Entry 8IT0 (electron microscopy, 3.50 A resolution); this record covers chains E and H of the 8 polymer chains in the assembly.

# Chain E
Name: Piwi domain-containing protein
Source organism: Thermoflavifilum thermophilum
UniProt: A0A1I7NFD7 (A0A1I7NFD7_9BACT); numbering as in UniProt (aligned over 1-507)
Sequence (507 residues; numbered 1 to 507; the number before each row is that of its first residue):
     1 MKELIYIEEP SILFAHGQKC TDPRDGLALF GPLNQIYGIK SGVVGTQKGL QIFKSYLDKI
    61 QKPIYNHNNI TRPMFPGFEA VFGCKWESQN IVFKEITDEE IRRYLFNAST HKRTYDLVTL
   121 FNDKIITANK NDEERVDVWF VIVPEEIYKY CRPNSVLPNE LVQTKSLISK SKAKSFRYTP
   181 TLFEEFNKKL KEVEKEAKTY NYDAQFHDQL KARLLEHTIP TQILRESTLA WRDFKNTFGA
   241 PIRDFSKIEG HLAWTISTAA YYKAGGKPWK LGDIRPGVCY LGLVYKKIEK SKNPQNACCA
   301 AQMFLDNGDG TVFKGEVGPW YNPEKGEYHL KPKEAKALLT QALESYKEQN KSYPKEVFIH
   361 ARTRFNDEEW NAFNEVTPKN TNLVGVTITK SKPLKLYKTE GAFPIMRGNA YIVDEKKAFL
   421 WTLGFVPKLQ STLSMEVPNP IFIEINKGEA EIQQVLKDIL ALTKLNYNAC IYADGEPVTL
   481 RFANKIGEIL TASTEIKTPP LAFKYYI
Disordered / not traced: 158-199

# Chain H
Molecule: 45-nt DNA strand
Sequence (45 nucleotides; each row starts with the number of its first residue):
     1 AAACGACGGC CAGTGCCAAG CAAACTATAC AACCTACTAC CTCAT
Disordered / not traced: 1-21

# Interface between chain E and chain H
Contacting residue pairs (12):
  Tyr285(E) with DA39(H), phosphate contact; DC40(H), phosphate contact
  Lys286(E) with DC40(H), salt bridge to the phosphate
  Lys287(E) with DA39(H), phosphate contact; DC40(H), hydrogen bond to the phosphate
  Glu289(E) with DC41(H), phosphate contact
  Arg362(E) with DT38(H), phosphate contact; DA39(H), salt bridge to the phosphate
  Thr363(E) with DT38(H), phosphate contact; DA39(H), phosphate contact
  Arg364(E) with DT38(H), phosphate contact
  Asn484(E) with DC40(H), phosphate contact
Also at the interface, not in a pair above, chain E (11 interface residues in all): Ile242, Ser391, Met435
Also at the interface, not in a pair above, chain H (5 interface residues in all): DT45

# In short
The interface between chain E and chain H involves 11 residues on one side and 5 on the other, with 1 hydrogen
bond and 2 salt bridges. Polar contacts include Lys287(E)-DC40(H), Lys286(E)-DC40(H) and Arg362(E)-DA39(H).
Here chain E is Piwi domain-containing protein (Thermoflavifilum thermophilum) and chain H is a 45-nt DNA
strand. Entry 8IT0 (Cryo-EM structure of Crt-SPARTA-gRNA-tDNA dimer (conformation-2)) was determined by
electron microscopy, deposited together with 8IT1, 8ISY, 8ISZ and 8K9G.
